7X37 - chains A and C of the 5 polymer chains in the assembly; structure by electron microscopy, 3.31 A resolution.

== Chain A ==
Name: Virion protein 1
Source organism: Coxsackievirus B1
UniProtKB: W8GTF7 (W8GTF7_9ENTO); residues 1-278 here = UniProt positions 1-278
Sequence (278 residues; row label = number of the first residue in the row):
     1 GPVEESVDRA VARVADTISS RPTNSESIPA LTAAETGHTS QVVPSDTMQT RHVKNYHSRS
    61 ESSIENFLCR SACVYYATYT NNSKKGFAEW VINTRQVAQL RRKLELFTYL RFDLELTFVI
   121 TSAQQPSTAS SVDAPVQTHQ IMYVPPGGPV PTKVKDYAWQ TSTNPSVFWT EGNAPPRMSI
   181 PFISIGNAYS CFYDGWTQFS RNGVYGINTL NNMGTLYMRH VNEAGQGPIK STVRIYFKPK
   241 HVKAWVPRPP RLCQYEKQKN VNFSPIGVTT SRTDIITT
Unresolved in the structure: 1-57, 198-203, 277-278
Differences from the reference sequence: conflict K84 (Glu in W8GTF7)

== Chain C ==
Name: VP3
Source organism: Coxsackievirus B1
Notes: EC 3.4.22.29, 3.6.1.15, 3.4.22.28, 2.7.7.48
UniProtKB: L7UV52 (L7UV52_9ENTO); residues 1-238 here correspond to UniProt positions 333-570 (UniProt number = residue number + 332)
Sequence (238 residues; each row starts with the number of its first residue):
     1 GLPVMTTPGS TQFLTSDDFQ SPSAMPQFDV TPEMQIPGRV NNLMEIAEVD SVVPVNNTED
    61 NVSSLKAYQI PVQSNSDNGK QVFGFPLQPG ANNVLNRTLL GEILNYYTHW SGSIKLTFMF
   121 CGSAMATGKF LLAYSPPGAG VPKNRKDAML GTHVIWDVGL QSSCVLCVPW ISQTHYRYVV
   181 EDEYTAAGYV TCWYQTNIVV PADVQSSCDI LCFVSACNDF SVRMLKDTPF IRQDTFYQ
Unresolved in the structure: 173-185, 233-238

== Chain A / chain C interface ==
Contacting residue pairs - 98 pairs, chain A then chain C:
  S58(A) - S221(C)
  S58(A) - V222(C)  hydrogen bond (side chain-backbone)
  S58(A) - R223(C)
  R59(A) - N42(C)
  R59(A) - D219(C)  salt bridge
  R59(A) - F220(C)
  E61(A) - Y107(C)
  E61(A) - R223(C)
  E61(A) - M224(C)  hydrogen bond (side chain-backbone)
  E61(A) - L225(C)
  S62(A) - N42(C)  hydrogen bond
  S62(A) - L43(C)  hydrogen bond (backbone-backbone)
  S62(A) - Y107(C)
  S62(A) - V222(C)
  S63(A) - N41(C)
  S63(A) - N42(C)
  I64(A) - V40(C)
  I64(A) - N41(C)
  F67(A) - L43(C)  hydrophobic
  F67(A) - Y107(C)
  F67(A) - L225(C)  hydrophobic
  S71(A) - T15(C)  hydrogen bond (side chain-backbone)
  Q99(A) - D227(C)
  Q99(A) - T228(C)  hydrogen bond (side chain-backbone)
  Q99(A) - I231(C)
  R102(A) - E102(C)  salt bridge
  R102(A) - Y106(C)  hydrogen bond
  K103(A) - Y106(C)
  R111(A) - T31(C)  hydrogen bond (side chain-backbone)
  R111(A) - P32(C)  hydrogen bond (side chain-backbone)
  R111(A) - E33(C)
  E115(A) - S21(C)  hydrogen bond
  T117(A) - F13(C)
  V119(A) - F13(C)  hydrophobic
  Y143(A) - M25(C)  hydrophobic
  P165(A) - A24(C)
  P165(A) - M25(C)  hydrophobic
  P175(A) - F13(C)  hydrophobic
  R177(A) - D17(C)  salt bridge
  R177(A) - S21(C)
  R177(A) - P22(C)
  M178(A) - P22(C)
  M178(A) - A24(C)  hydrophobic
  S179(A) - S21(C)
  S179(A) - P22(C)  hydrogen bond (backbone-backbone)
  S179(A) - S23(C)
  S179(A) - A24(C)  hydrogen bond (backbone-backbone)
  P181(A) - M25(C)
  F182(A) - V30(C)
  I183(A) - F28(C)  hydrophobic
  S184(A) - T31(C)  hydrogen bond (backbone-side chain)
  I185(A) - T31(C)
  G186(A) - T31(C)
  N187(A) - T31(C)
  N187(A) - P32(C)  hydrogen bond (side chain-backbone)
  N187(A) - M34(C)
  Y236(A) - F13(C)  hydrophobic
  K240(A) - S21(C)  hydrogen bond
  K243(A) - E33(C)  salt bridge
  K243(A) - R39(C)
  A244(A) - R39(C)
  A244(A) - V40(C)  hydrogen bond (backbone-backbone)
  W245(A) - I36(C)  hydrogen bond (side chain-backbone)
  W245(A) - G38(C)
  W245(A) - R39(C)
  V246(A) - G38(C)  hydrogen bond (backbone-backbone)
  P247(A) - V40(C)
  P247(A) - I46(C)  hydrophobic
  P250(A) - L99(C)
  P250(A) - E102(C)
  L252(A) - R97(C)
  G267(A) - V62(C)
  V268(A) - V62(C)  hydrogen bond (backbone-backbone)
  V268(A) - Y68(C)
  V268(A) - R97(C)
  T269(A) - P54(C)
  T269(A) - N57(C)
  T269(A) - V62(C)
  T269(A) - N93(C)
  T269(A) - R97(C)
  T270(A) - N92(C)
  S271(A) - N57(C)
  S271(A) - E59(C)
  R272(A) - V55(C)  hydrogen bond (side chain-backbone)
  R272(A) - N57(C)
  R272(A) - T58(C)
  R272(A) - E59(C)
  R272(A) - G84(C)  hydrogen bond (side chain-backbone)
  R272(A) - F85(C)
  T273(A) - T58(C)
  I275(A) - V55(C)
  I275(A) - N56(C)
  I275(A) - I70(C)  hydrophobic
  I275(A) - V82(C)
  I275(A) - F83(C)  hydrophobic
  I275(A) - G84(C)
  I276(A) - Q81(C)
  I276(A) - G84(C)
Also at the interface, not in a pair above, chain A (57 interface residues in all): N66, R70, A98, F107, Y109, P145, A174, I180, A188, K238, Q254
Also at the interface, not in a pair above, chain C (62 interface residues in all): T11, F19, P37, M44, S63, P71, V94, F230, R232

== Overview ==
57 residues of chain A and 62 residues of chain C are in contact, with 21 hydrogen bonds and 4 salt bridges.
Polar contacts include R59(A)-D219(C), R102(A)-E102(C) and R177(A)-D17(C).
Chain A is Virion protein 1 and chain C is VP3, both from Coxsackievirus B1; the structure, Cryo-EM structure
of Coxsackievirus B1 A particle in complex with nAb 2E6 (CVB1-A:2E6), was determined by electron microscopy,
deposited together with 7X2G, 7X2I, 7X2O, 7X2T, 7X2W, 7X35 and 7 further entries.
